PDB entry 5GW0 | X-ray diffraction, 3.30 A resolution | chains A and F

[Chain A (and F)]
Protein: Sorting nexin-16
Organism: Homo sapiens
Notes: chain F of this document is another copy of the same molecule, construct and numbering; everything in this record applies to it too
Reference sequence: P57768 (SNX16_HUMAN); residues 100-278 here = UniProt positions 100-278
Chain sequence (179 residues; each row starts with the number of its first residue):
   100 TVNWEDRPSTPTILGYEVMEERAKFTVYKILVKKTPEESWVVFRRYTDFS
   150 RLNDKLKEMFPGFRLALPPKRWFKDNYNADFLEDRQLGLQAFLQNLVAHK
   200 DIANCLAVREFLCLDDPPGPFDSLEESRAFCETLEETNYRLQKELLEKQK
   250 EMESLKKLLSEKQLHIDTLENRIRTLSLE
Unresolved in the structure: 100-105 (chain F: 100-108, 138, 171)
Modified / non-standard residues: Mse118 (selenomethionine; parent Met); Mse158 (selenomethionine; parent Met); Mse251 (selenomethionine; parent Met)
Curated features (UniProtKB/Swiss-Prot):
  - binding site (a 1,2-diacyl-sn-glycero-3-phospho-(1D-myo-inositol-3-phosphate)): Arg144, Thr146, Arg184
  - modified residue: Ser222 (Phosphoserine)
  - mutagenesis: Arg144 (R144A: Abolishes binding to membranes enriched in phosphatidylinositol 3-phosphate), Tyr145 (Y145A: Abolishes binding to phosphatidylinositol 3-phosphate)

[Interface between chain A and chain F]
Pairs across the interface (46; chain A residue first):
  Glu120(A) with Glu120(F); Arg121(F), hydrogen bond (backbone-backbone)
  Arg121(A) with Glu120(F); Arg121(F)
  Lys169(A) with Gln241(F), hydrogen bond
  Trp171(A) with Glu234(F); Tyr238(F); Gln241(F)
  Phe172(A) with Glu235(F); Tyr238(F), hydrophobic
  Leu233(A) with Asn237(F)
  Asn237(A) with Thr236(F); Asn237(F); Leu240(F)
  Leu240(A) with Gln241(F)
  Gln241(A) with Leu240(F)
  Lys242(A) with Arg170(F)
  Glu243(A) with Leu244(F)
  Leu244(A) with Glu243(F); Leu244(F), hydrophobic; Lys247(F)
  Lys247(A) with Gln248(F), hydrogen bond; Mse251(F)
  Gln248(A) with Lys247(F), hydrogen bond
  Glu250(A) with Mse251(F)
  Mse251(A) with Lys247(F); Glu250(F); Mse251(F)
  Leu254(A) with Leu254(F), hydrophobic; Lys255(F)
  Leu257(A) with Leu258(F), hydrophobic
  Leu258(A) with Leu257(F), hydrophobic; Leu258(F), hydrophobic
  Lys261(A) with Leu258(F); Gln262(F), hydrogen bond
  Gln262(A) with Lys261(F), hydrogen bond
  Ile265(A) with Lys261(F); Ile265(F), hydrophobic
  Leu268(A) with Ile265(F); Leu268(F), hydrophobic; Ile272(F), hydrophobic
  Arg271(A) with Ile272(F)
  Ile272(A) with Leu268(F), hydrophobic; Ile272(F), hydrophobic
  Leu275(A) with Leu275(F), hydrophobic
  Ser276(A) with Leu275(F)
Other interface residues (no listed pair), chain A (34 interface residues in all): Asn175, Tyr176, Glu234, Tyr238, Lys255, His264, Glu269
Other interface residues (no listed pair), chain F (32 interface residues in all): Ala122, Phe172, Leu233, His264, Glu269, Arg271

[Summary]
34 residues of chain A and 32 residues of chain F are in contact, with 6 hydrogen bonds. Polar pairs include
Lys169(A)-Gln241(F), Lys247(A)-Gln248(F) and Lys261(A)-Gln262(F). UniProt lists 3 residues binding
1,2-diacyl-sn-glycero-3-phospho-(1D-myo-inositol-3-phosphate) and 2 mutagenesis sites on chain A.
Chain A and chain F are both Sorting nexin-16 (Homo sapiens); the structure, Crystal structure of SNX16
PX-Coiled coil, was determined by X-ray diffraction.
